1I39 - chain A; structure by X-ray diffraction, 1.95 A resolution.

Chain A:
Protein: Ribonuclease hii
Organism: Archaeoglobus fulgidus
Notes: EC 3.1.26.4
Reference sequence: O29634 (RNH2_ARCFU); residues 1-205 here = UniProt positions 1-205
Sequence (225 residues; row label = number of the first residue in the row; numbers below 1 keep their minus sign (Met-19 is residue -19)):
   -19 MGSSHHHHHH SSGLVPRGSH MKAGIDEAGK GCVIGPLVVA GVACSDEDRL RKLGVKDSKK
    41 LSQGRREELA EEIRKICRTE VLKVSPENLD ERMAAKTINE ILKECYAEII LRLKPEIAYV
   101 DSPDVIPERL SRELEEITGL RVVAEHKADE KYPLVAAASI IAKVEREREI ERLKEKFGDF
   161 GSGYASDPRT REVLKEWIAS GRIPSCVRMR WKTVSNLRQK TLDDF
Disordered / not traced: -19 to 0, 201-205
Differences from the reference sequence: cloning artifact (-19 to 0)
Disulfide bonds: Cys24-Cys57
Reported in the primary citation:
  - catalytic residues: Asp6, Glu7, Asp101
  - mutagenesis - D6N, E7Q, D101N: abolished catalytic activity
  - mutagenesis - D129N: decreased catalytic activity

Overview:
From the paper: catalytic residues Asp6, Glu7 and Asp101; D6N, E7Q and D101N abolish catalytic activity.
Chain A is Ribonuclease hii (Archaeoglobus fulgidus); the structure, Rnase hii from archaeoglobus fulgidus,
was determined by X-ray diffraction together with 1I3A from the same study.
